8HKC - chains H and E of the 7 polymer chains in the assembly; structure by electron microscopy, 2.49 A resolution.

# Chain H
Molecule: 54-nt DNA strand
Source organism: Escherichia coli
Sequence (54 nucleotides; numbered 1 to 54; the number before each row is that of its first residue):
     1 CCACTCACTGCGGTTGACTACTAAATGGGGTCGTAAACCACGTCTTCAAG
    51 GGGG
Unresolved in the structure: 14-26

# Chain E
Protein: RNA polymerase sigma factor RpoH
Source organism: Escherichia coli K-12
Reference sequence: P0AGB3 (RPOH_ECOLI); numbering as in UniProt (aligned over 1-284)
Amino-acid sequence (284 residues; row label = number of the first residue in the row):
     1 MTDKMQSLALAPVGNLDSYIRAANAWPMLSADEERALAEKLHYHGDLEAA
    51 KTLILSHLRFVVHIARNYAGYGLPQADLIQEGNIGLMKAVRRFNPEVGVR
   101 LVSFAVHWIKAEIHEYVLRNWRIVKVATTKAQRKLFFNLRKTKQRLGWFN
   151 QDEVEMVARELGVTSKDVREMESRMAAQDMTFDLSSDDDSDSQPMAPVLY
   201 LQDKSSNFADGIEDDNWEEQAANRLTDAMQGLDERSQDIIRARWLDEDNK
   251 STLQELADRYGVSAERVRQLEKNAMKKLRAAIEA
Unresolved in the structure: 1-8, 184-197
Swiss-Prot annotation at these positions:
  - DNA-binding region: Leu-253 to Lys-272 (H-T-H motif)
  - motif: Asp-77 to Gln-80 (Interaction with polymerase core subunit RpoC)
  - mutagenesis: Gln-80 (Q80N/R: Decrease in activity. Exhibits reduced affinity for core RNAP)
From the paper describing this entry:
  - binding site for the 54-nt DNA strand (chain H): Lys-130, Glu-265, Arg-268
  - binding site for the 54-nt DNA strand: Asn-94, Val-97, Phe-104, His-107, Trp-108, Thr-128, Arg-266
  - mutagenesis - T128A, K130A, L253A, E265A, R266A, R268A: decreased catalytic activity
  - post-translational modification sites: Tyr-260 (citing earlier work)

# How chain H and chain E interact
Contacting residue pairs - 18 pairs, chain H then chain E:
  DG27(H) / Ala-111(E)  base contact
  DG27(H) / His-114(E)  hydrogen bond to the phosphate
  DG27(H) / Phe-137(E)  sugar contact
  DG27(H) / Lys-141(E)  salt bridge to the phosphate
  DG28(H) / Lys-134(E)  phosphate contact
  DG28(H) / Asn-138(E)  phosphate contact
  DG29(H) / Lys-130(E)  hydrogen bond to the base
  DG29(H) / Lys-134(E)  salt bridge to the phosphate
  DG30(H) / Lys-130(E)  hydrogen bond to the base
  DT45(H) / Thr-252(E)  phosphate contact
  DT46(H) / Arg-243(E)  salt bridge to the phosphate
  DT46(H) / Lys-250(E)  salt bridge to the phosphate
  DT46(H) / Thr-252(E)  phosphate contact
  DT46(H) / Leu-253(E)  sugar contact
  DC47(H) / Arg-268(E)  salt bridge to the phosphate
  DA48(H) / Glu-265(E)  hydrogen bond to the base
  DA48(H) / Arg-268(E)  salt bridge to the phosphate
  DG51(H) / Glu-265(E)  base contact
Interface residues without a listed pair, chain E (15 interface residues in all): Lys-110, Ala-264

# In short
9 residues of chain H and 15 residues of chain E are in contact, with 4 hydrogen bonds and 6 salt bridges.
Polar pairs include DG29(H)/Lys-130(E), DG30(H)/Lys-130(E) and DA48(H)/Glu-265(E). The paper reports a binding
site for the 54-nt DNA strand at Asn-94(E), Val-97(E) and Phe-104(E) among others; T128A, K130A and L253A of
chain E, among others, reduce catalytic activity; 6 substitutions were tested in all.
Chain H is a 54-nt DNA strand (Escherichia coli) and chain E is RNA polymerase sigma factor RpoH (Escherichia
coli K-12); the structure, Cryo-EM structure of E. coli RNAP sigma32 complex, was determined by electron
microscopy.
